Entry 8HJU (electron microscopy, 2.80 A resolution); this record covers chains M and C of the 36 polymer chains in the assembly.

Chain M:
Name: Reaction center protein M chain
Source organism: Roseiflexus castenholzii DSM 13941
UniProt: A7NQE8 (A7NQE8_ROSCS); numbering as in UniProt (aligned over 335-641)
Amino-acid sequence (307 residues; row label = number of the first residue in the row):
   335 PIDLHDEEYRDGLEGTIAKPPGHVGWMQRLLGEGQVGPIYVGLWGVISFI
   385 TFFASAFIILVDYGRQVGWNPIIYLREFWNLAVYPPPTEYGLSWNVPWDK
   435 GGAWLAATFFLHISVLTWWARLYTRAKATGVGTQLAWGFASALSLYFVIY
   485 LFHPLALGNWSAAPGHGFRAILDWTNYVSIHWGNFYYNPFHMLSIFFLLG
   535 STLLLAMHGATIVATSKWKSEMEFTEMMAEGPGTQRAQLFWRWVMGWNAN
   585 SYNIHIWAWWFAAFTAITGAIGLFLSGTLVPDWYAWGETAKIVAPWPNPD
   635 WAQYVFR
Not modelled in the structure: 641
Bound ions: Fe ion: His542, Glu557, His589 (shared with 2 residues of chain L)
Ligand contacts:
  - bacteriochlorophyll a (BCL), molecule 1: Phe386, Leu445, Val449, Phe473, Ala476, Leu477, Leu479, Tyr480, Ile483, Trp508, Thr509, Asn510, Val512, Ser513, Asn518, Phe519, Tyr520, Asn522, His525, Ser528, Ile529, Leu532, Thr599, Gly603, Ala604, Gly606, Leu607
  - bacteriochlorophyll a (BCL), molecule 2: Thr509, Tyr520, Leu532, Leu533
  - bacteriochlorophyll a (BCL), molecule 3: Tyr520, Met526, Ile529, Phe530, Leu533, Gly534, Leu537, Phe595
  - bacteriopheophytin a (BPH), molecule 1: Ile373, Ser382, Phe383, Phe386, Ser448, Val449, Trp452, Leu456, Leu469, Gly472, Phe473, Ala476, Ala596, Thr599, Ala600
  - bacteriopheophytin a (BPH), molecule 2: Phe386, Ser389, Ala390, Ile393, Leu445, Tyr480, Ile483, Tyr484, Pro498, His500, Phe502, Ile505, Leu506, Trp508, Thr509
  - bacteriopheophytin a (BPH), molecule 3: Leu533, Thr536, Leu537, Ala540, Met541, Trp575, Val578, Met579
  - Menaquinone 11 (MQE; 2-methyl-3-[(2E,6E,10E,14E,18E,22E,26E,30E,34E,38E)-3,7,11,15,19,23,27,31,35,39,43-undecamethyltetratetraconta-2,6,10,1 4,18,22,26,30,34,38,42-undecaen-1-yl]naphthalene-1,4-dione), molecule 1: Phe386, Ala390, Ile393, Leu394, Tyr397, Phe412, Tyr484, His500, Gly501, Phe502, Ile505
  - Menaquinone 11 (MQE), molecule 2: Leu537, Leu538, Met541, His542, Thr545, Ile546, Thr568, Ala571, Gln572, Trp575, Met579, Trp581, Asn582, Ala583, Asn584, Ser585, Ile588, Trp591

Chain C:
Name: Multiheme_cytc domain-containing protein
Source organism: Roseiflexus castenholzii DSM 13941
UniProt: A7NQE7 (A7NQE7_ROSCS); residue numbers follow UniProt; this construct covers 1-320
Amino-acid sequence (320 residues; row label = number of the first residue in the row):
     1 MIQQPPTLFPEITNTVRGRFYIVAGIISVVMAVASIAIFWWIFYTITPAP
    51 APPLQNPIYVNYTQEPTDYISAESLAAMNAYIQANPQPQAVQVLKGMTTA
   101 QISAYMVAQVSGGLKVDCSYCHNIANFAQQDGYPNAAKKVTARKMMLMSA
   151 DLNQNYTAKLPASVGGYQITCATCHNGKAAGLEPYPIEIMNTLPNDWRLP
   201 LELDYPGGLVVTGRKDVSNHEVEQNQFAMYHMNVSMGQGCTFCHNARYFP
   251 SYEIAQKNHSIIMLQMTKHIQETYVAPGGRIADGIMAGKSPSCWLCHQGA
   301 NIPPGAAKPGQVPAVLSSTP
Not modelled in the structure: 1-5
Covalent attachments: heme (HEM) linked to Cys118, Cys121, Cys171, Cys174, Cys240, Cys293, Cys296
Bound ions: heme Fe (4 sites), coordinated by Met106, His122, Met145, His175, Met229, His244, Met263, His297
Ligand contacts:
  - bacteriochlorophyll a (BCL): Ile38, Trp41, Ile42, Ile46
  - heme (HEM), molecule 1: Ile70, Met78, Tyr81, Pro88, Gln89, Ala90, Val91, Gln92, Val93, Leu94, Thr99, Ile102, Ser103, Met106, Val107, Val110, Ser111, Leu114, Val116, Asp117, Tyr120, His122, Phe127, Ala128, Lys139, Ala142, Arg143, Met146
  - heme (HEM), molecule 2: Tyr105, Val110, Leu114, Tyr120, Lys138, Thr141, Ala142, Met145, Met146, Met148, Ser149, Leu152, Ile169, Thr170, His175, Ala179, Ala180, Gly181, Leu182, Ile270, Met286, Ala287, Lys289, Leu295
  - heme (HEM), molecule 3: Thr157, Leu160, Pro161, Val164, Gly165, Gly166, Tyr167, Ile169, Thr173, Leu199, Met232, Met236, Phe242, Gln256, His259, Ser260, Met263, Leu264, Met266, Thr267, Ser292, His297, Asn301, Ile302, Pro303, Ala306
  - heme (HEM), molecule 4: Tyr205, Pro206, Gly207, Gly208, Leu209, Val210, Val211, Thr212, Asn225, Gln226, Met229, Met232, Asn233, Met236, Gly239, Phe242, Cys243, His244, Phe249, Pro250, Tyr252, Lys257, Ser260, Ile261, Leu264
  - beta,psi-caroten-4-one (KGD), molecule 1: Pro6, Thr7, Leu8, Phe9
  - beta,psi-caroten-4-one (KGD), molecule 2: Val16, Arg19, Phe20, Val23, Ala24, Ile27, Ser28, Met31, Ala32, Ser35, Ile36, Phe39, Trp40
  - beta,psi-caroten-4-one (KGD), molecule 3: Met31, Ala34, Ser35, Ile38
  - Menaquinone 11 (MQE; 2-methyl-3-[(2E,6E,10E,14E,18E,22E,26E,30E,34E,38E)-3,7,11,15,19,23,27,31,35,39,43-undecamethyltetratetraconta-2,6,10,1 4,18,22,26,30,34,38,42-undecaen-1-yl]naphthalene-1,4-dione): Phe39, Trp40, Phe43
Reported in the primary citation:
  - binding site for beta,psi-caroten-4-one: Ser35, Trp40
  - conformationally variable residues (order/disorder transition): Pro6 to Val16

How chain M and chain C interact:
Pairs across the interface (49; chain M residue first):
  Thr422(M) with Ser218(C), hydrogen bond (side chain-backbone); Glu221(C), hydrogen bond
  Asn493(M) with Ser218(C)
  Ser495(M) with Ser218(C), hydrogen bond (backbone-side chain); Asn219(C), hydrogen bond (backbone-side chain); His220(C)
  Ala496(M) with Ser218(C), hydrogen bond (backbone-side chain); Asn219(C), hydrogen bond (backbone-side chain)
  Arg503(M) with Thr192(C), hydrogen bond (side chain-backbone)
  Trp508(M) with Asn219(C)
  Asn510(M) with Gln226(C)
  Tyr511(M) with Asn219(C); Val222(C); Glu223(C); Gln226(C)
  Val512(M) with Asn219(C)
  Ile514(M) with Thr212(C), hydrogen bond (backbone-side chain); Val222(C), hydrophobic; Gln226(C); Phe249(C), hydrophobic
  His515(M) with Val211(C), hydrogen bond (side chain-backbone); Thr212(C); Gly213(C), hydrogen bond (backbone-backbone); Arg214(C); Lys215(C); Val217(C), hydrogen bond (side chain-backbone); Val222(C)
  Trp516(M) with Lys215(C)
  Gly517(M) with Thr212(C)
  Asn518(M) with Arg247(C), hydrogen bond (side chain-backbone)
  Pro615(M) with Gly213(C); Lys215(C)
  Asp616(M) with Thr212(C); Tyr248(C), hydrogen bond
  Tyr618(M) with Arg247(C), hydrogen bond; Tyr248(C), hydrophobic
  Val627(M) with Arg247(C)
  Ala628(M) with Arg247(C), hydrogen bond (backbone-side chain)
  Trp630(M) with Asn245(C); Arg247(C)
  Pro633(M) with Glu253(C)
  Trp635(M) with Thr241(C), hydrogen bond (side chain-backbone); His244(C); Asn245(C); Ile254(C)
  Tyr638(M) with Thr241(C), hydrogen bond (backbone-side chain)
  Val639(M) with Gln238(C)
  Phe640(M) with Gly237(C); Gln238(C)
Also at the interface, not in a pair above, chain M (31 interface residues in all): Tyr418, Pro421, Ala497, Tyr521, Gly611, Ala619
Also at the interface, not in a pair above, chain C (29 interface residues in all): Asp216, Phe227, Gly239, Phe242, Ala246

Overview:
31 residues of chain M face 29 of chain C across their interface, with 17 hydrogen bonds. Polar contacts
include Thr422(M)-Ser218(C), Thr422(M)-Glu221(C) and Ser495(M)-Ser218(C). Ligands of chain M: 3 copies of
bacteriochlorophyll a, 3 copies of bacteriopheophytin a and Menaquinone 11. From the paper: a binding site for
beta,psi-caroten-4-one at Ser35(C) and Trp40(C); conformational variability at Pro6(C).
Chain M is Reaction center protein M chain and chain C is Multiheme_cytc domain-containing protein, both from
Roseiflexus castenholzii DSM 13941; the structure, Cryo-EM structure of native RC-LH complex from Roseiflexus
castenholzii at 10,000 lux, was determined by electron microscopy (same publication as 8HJV, 8J5O and 8J5P).
